Entry 1QKD (X-ray diffraction, 1.49 A resolution); this record covers chains A and B.

== Chain A (and B) ==
Name: Erabutoxin A
Source organism: Laticauda semifasciata
Notes: chain B of this document is another copy of the same molecule, construct and numbering; everything in this record applies to it too
Reference sequence: P60775 (NXSA_LATSE); residues 1-62 here correspond to UniProt positions 22-83 (UniProt number = residue number + 21)
Sequence (62 residues; numbered 1 to 62; the number before each row is that of its first residue):
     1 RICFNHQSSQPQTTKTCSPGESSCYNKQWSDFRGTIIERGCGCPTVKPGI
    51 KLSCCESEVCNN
Disulfides: Cys3-Cys24, Cys17-Cys41, Cys43-Cys54, Cys55-Cys60

== Interface between chain A and chain B ==
Pairs across the interface (16; chain A residue first):
  Lys51(A) with Ser57(B)
  Leu52(A) with Cys55(B); Glu56(B), hydrogen bond (backbone-backbone)
  Ser53(A) with Cys54(B); Cys55(B)
  Cys54(A) with Ser53(B); Cys54(B), hydrogen bond (backbone-backbone)
  Cys55(A) with Leu52(B); Ser53(B)
  Glu56(A) with Val46(B); Ile50(B); Lys51(B); Leu52(B), hydrogen bond (side chain-backbone)
  Ser57(A) with Lys51(B), hydrogen bond
  Glu58(A) with Lys51(B), hydrogen bond (backbone-side chain)
  Cys60(A) with Lys51(B)
Also at the interface, not in a pair above, chain A (10 interface residues in all): Val59

== Overview ==
Chain A and chain B form an interface of 10 and 9 residues respectively; the contacts include 5 hydrogen
bonds. Polar contacts include Glu56(A)-Leu52(B), Ser57(A)-Lys51(B) and Glu58(A)-Lys51(B).
Both chains are Erabutoxin A (Laticauda semifasciata). Entry 1QKD (ERABUTOXIN) was determined by X-ray
diffraction together with 1QKE from the same study.
